PDB entry 1BZ4 | X-ray diffraction, 1.85 A resolution | chain A

== Chain A ==
Name: Protein (apolipoprotein E)
Source organism: Homo sapiens
Notes: fragment: 22k fragment, receptor binding domain, residues 1-165, truncation at residue 165
UniProt: P02649 (APOE_HUMAN); residues 22-165 here correspond to UniProt positions 40-183 (UniProt number = residue number + 18)
Sequence (144 residues; numbered 22 to 165; the number before each row is that of its first residue):
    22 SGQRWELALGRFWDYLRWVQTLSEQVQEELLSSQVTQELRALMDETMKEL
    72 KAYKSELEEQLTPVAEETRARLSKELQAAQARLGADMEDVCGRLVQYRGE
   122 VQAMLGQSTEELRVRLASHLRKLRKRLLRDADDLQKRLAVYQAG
Swiss-Prot annotation at these positions:
  - region: H140 to R150 (LDL and other lipoprotein receptors binding)
  - binding site (heparin): L144 to R147
  - modified residue: M125 (Methionine sulfoxide), S129 (Phosphoserine)
  - glycosylation: K75 (N-linked (Glc) (glycation) lysine)

== In short ==
From UniProt: 4 heparin-binding residues.
Chain A is Protein (apolipoprotein E) (Homo sapiens); the structure, Apolipoprotein E3 (apo-E3), truncation
mutant 165, was determined by X-ray diffraction together with 1OR3 and 1OR2 from the same study.
